Entry 8VGP (electron microscopy, 2.70 A resolution); this record covers chains A and L of the 3 polymer chains in the assembly.

Chain A:
Molecule: Angiopoietin-2
Organism: Homo sapiens
Notes: fragment: Receptor binding domain
UniProt: O15123 (ANGP2_HUMAN), isoform O15123-2; residues 277-496 here correspond to UniProt positions 225-444 (UniProt number = residue number - 52)
Chain sequence (232 residues; numbered 274 to 505; the number before each row is that of its first residue):
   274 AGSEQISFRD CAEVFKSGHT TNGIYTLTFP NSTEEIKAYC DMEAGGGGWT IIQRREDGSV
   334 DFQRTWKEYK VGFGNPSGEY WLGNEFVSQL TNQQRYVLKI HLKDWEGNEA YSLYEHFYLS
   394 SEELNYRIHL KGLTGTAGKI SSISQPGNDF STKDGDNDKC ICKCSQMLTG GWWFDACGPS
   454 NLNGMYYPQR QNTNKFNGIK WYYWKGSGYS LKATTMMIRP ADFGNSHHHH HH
Unresolved in the structure: 274-278, 497-505
Disulfides: Cys284-Cys313, Cys433-Cys435, Cys437-Cys450
Sequence notes: expression tag (274-276, 497-505)
Bound ions: Ca2+: Asp429, Asp431, Cys433, Cys435

Chain L:
Molecule: Fab 5A12.6DS light chain
Organism: Homo sapiens
Notes: antibody fragment or engineered binder
Chain sequence (215 residues; each row starts with the number of its first residue):
     1 DIQMTQSPSS LSASVGDRVT ITCRASQ
   27A F
    28 LSSFGVAWYQ QKCGKAPKLL IYGASSLYSG VPSRFSGSGS GTDFTLTISS LQCEDFATYY
    88 CQQGLLSPLT FGQGTKVEIK RTVAAPSVCI FPPSDECLKS GTASVVCLLN NFYPREAKVQ
   148 WKVDNALQSG NSQESVTCQD SKDCTYSLSS TLTLSKADYE KHKVYACEVT HQGLSSPVTK
   208 SFNRGEC
Unresolved in the structure: 213-214
Disulfides: Cys23-Cys88, Cys40-Cys165, Cys80-Cys171, Cys134-Cys194

Interface between chain A and chain L:
Pairs across the interface (17):
  Cys433(A) - Leu92(L)
  Ile434(A) - Gly91(L)
  Ile434(A) - Leu92(L)  hydrogen bond (backbone-backbone)
  Ile434(A) - Ser94(L)
  Met440(A) - Phe31(L)  hydrophobic
  Ala449(A) - Ser29(L)
  Ala449(A) - Leu92(L)
  Cys450(A) - Ser29(L)  hydrogen bond (backbone-side chain)
  Cys450(A) - Phe31(L)  hydrophobic
  Gly451(A) - Phe27A(L)
  Gly451(A) - Ser29(L)
  Pro452(A) - Phe27A(L)  hydrophobic
  Phe469(A) - Phe31(L)  hydrophobic
  Tyr475(A) - Phe27A(L)  hydrophobic
  Tyr475(A) - Ser67(L)  hydrogen bond
  Tyr475(A) - Gly68(L)
  Ser480(A) - Ser30(L)
Also at the interface, not in a pair above, chain A (14 interface residues in all): Lys432, Cys435, Leu441, Tyr476
Also at the interface, not in a pair above, chain L (11 interface residues in all): Leu93, Leu96

In short:
The interface between chain A and chain L involves 14 residues on one side and 11 on the other, with 3
hydrogen bonds. Polar pairs include Cys450(A)-Ser29(L), Tyr475(A)-Ser67(L) and Ile434(A)-Leu92(L). The Ca2+
site is built by Asp429(A), Asp431(A), Cys433(A) and Cys435(A).
Here chain A is Angiopoietin-2 and chain L is Fab 5A12.6DS light chain, both from Homo sapiens. Entry 8VGP
(CryoEM structure of Angiopoietin-2 in complex with engineered conformationally rigid Fab 5A12.6DS) was
determined by electron microscopy, deposited together with 8VEG, 8VGE, 8VGF, 8VGG, 8VGL, 8VGM and 3 further
entries.
